PDB entry 8SB1 | electron microscopy, 4.30 A resolution (low resolution: residue-level contacts below are approximate; hydrogen-bond / salt-bridge calls are withheld) | chains K and L of the 12 polymer chains in the assembly

== Chain K ==
Name: CH848.10.17 gp120
Source organism: HIV-1 06TG.HT008
Reference sequence: A0A1W6IPB2 (A0A1W6IPB2_9HIV1); the construct lacks a stretch of the UniProt sequence and is renumbered around it, so the offset changes along the chain: 34-139 = UniProt 30-135; 150-185 = UniProt 136-171; 186-309 = UniProt 174-297; 312-321 = UniProt 298-307; 3 more segments
Amino-acid sequence (471 residues; row label = number of the first residue in the row; note: 15 numbers in that range are skipped by the numbering (no residue carries them; nothing is unmodelled there); a row labelled like 185a-185b holds insertion residues (185a, then the next letters in order)):
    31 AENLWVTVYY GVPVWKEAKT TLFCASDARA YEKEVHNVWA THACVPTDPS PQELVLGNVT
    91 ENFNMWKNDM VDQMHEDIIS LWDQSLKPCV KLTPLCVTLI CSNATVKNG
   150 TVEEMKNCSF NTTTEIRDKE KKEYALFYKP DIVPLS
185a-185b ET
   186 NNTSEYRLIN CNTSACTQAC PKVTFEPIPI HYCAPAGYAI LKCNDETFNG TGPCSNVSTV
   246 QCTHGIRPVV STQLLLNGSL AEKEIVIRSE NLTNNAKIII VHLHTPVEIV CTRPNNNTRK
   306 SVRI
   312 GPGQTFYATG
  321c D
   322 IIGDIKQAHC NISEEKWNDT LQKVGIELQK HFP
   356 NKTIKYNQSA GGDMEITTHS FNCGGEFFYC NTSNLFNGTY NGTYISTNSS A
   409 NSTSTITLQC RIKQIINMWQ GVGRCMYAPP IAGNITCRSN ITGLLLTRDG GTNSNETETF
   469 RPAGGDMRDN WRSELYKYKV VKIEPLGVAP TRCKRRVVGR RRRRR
Not modelled in the structure: 31, 506-513
Differences from the reference sequence: expression tag (31-33, 512-513); conflict Cys201 (Val189 in A0A1W6IPB2), Cys433 (Ala417 in A0A1W6IPB2), Lys490 (Glu474 in A0A1W6IPB2), Glu492 (Gln476 in A0A1W6IPB2), Val496 (Ile480 in A0A1W6IPB2), Arg500 (Gly484 in A0A1W6IPB2), Cys501 (Ala485 in A0A1W6IPB2), Gly507 (Glu491 in A0A1W6IPB2), Arg509 (Glu493 in A0A1W6IPB2), Arg510 (Lys494 in A0A1W6IPB2)
Disulfides: Cys54-Cys74, Cys119-Cys205, Cys126-Cys196, Cys131-Cys157, Cys201-Cys433, Cys218-Cys247, Cys228-Cys239, Cys296-Cys331, Cys378-Cys445, Cys385-Cys418
Covalent attachments: N-acetylglucosamine (NAG) linked to Asn156, Asn442; glycan linked to Asn301, Asn332

== Chain L ==
Name: CH848.10.17.SOSIP gp41
Source organism: HIV-1 06TG.HT008
Amino-acid sequence (132 residues; row label = number of the first residue in the row; note: 21 numbers in that range are skipped by the numbering (no residue carries them; nothing is unmodelled there)):
   512 AVGIGAVFLG FLGAAGSTMG AASMTLTVQA RNLLSG
   569 TVWGIKQLQA RVLAVERYLR DQQLLGIWGC SGKLICCTNV PWNSSWSNRN LSEIWDNMTW
   629 LQWDKEISNY TQIIYGLLEE SQNQQEKNEQ DLLALD
Not modelled in the structure: 512-519
Disulfides: Cys598-Cys604

== Interface between chain K and chain L ==
Disulfides between the chains: Cys501(K)-Cys605(L)
Pairs across the interface (74; chain K residue first):
  Leu34(K) with Pro609(L); Trp610(L)
  Trp35(K) with Val608(L); Pro609(L); Trp610(L)
  Val36(K) with Thr606(L); Val608(L); Trp610(L); Leu646(L)
  Thr37(K) with Ile603(L); Cys604(L); Cys605(L)
  Val38(K) with Trp596(L); Cys604(L)
  Tyr39(K) with Ile603(L); Trp628(L)
  Tyr40(K) with Ser534(L); Leu537(L); Tyr586(L); Asp589(L); Leu593(L); Lys601(L)
  Gly41(K) with Ser534(L); Met535(L); Leu537(L)
  Val42(K) with Trp628(L)
  Pro43(K) with Leu523(L); Leu629(L)
  Val44(K) with Asp632(L)
  Trp45(K) with Leu629(L)
  Leu52(K) with Lys574(L)
  Phe53(K) with Asn543(L); Gln575(L); Ala578(L)
  Cys54(K) with Trp571(L)
  Ala70(K) with Trp571(L)
  Cys74(K) with Trp571(L)
  Leu84(K) with Gly521(L); Phe522(L)
  Leu86(K) with Leu523(L)
  Asn88(K) with Gly527(L)
  Gln103(K) with Lys574(L)
  Asp107(K) with Trp571(L); Lys574(L)
  Leu111(K) with Val570(L); Trp571(L)
  Gln114(K) with Val570(L)
  Pro220(K) with Ala578(L)
  Ala221(K) with Gln540(L); Ala582(L)
  Tyr223(K) with Phe522(L)
  Ala224(K) with Leu523(L)
  Thr244(K) with Leu523(L)
  Ile491(K) with Leu523(L)
  Leu494(K) with Asp589(L); Leu592(L); Leu593(L)
  Val496(K) with Trp628(L); Trp631(L)
  Ala497(K) with Trp623(L); Trp631(L)
  Pro498(K) with Trp610(L); Trp623(L); Trp631(L)
  Arg500(K) with Leu619(L)
  Cys501(K) with Cys605(L), disulfide
  Lys502(K) with Cys605(L); Thr606(L)
  Arg503(K) with Trp596(L); Gly597(L); Cys605(L); Thr606(L); Gln650(L); Gln653(L)
Also at the interface, not in a pair above, chain K (51 interface residues in all): Thr51, Thr71, Ala73, Val75, Val89, Ile215, Gln246, Lys490, Glu492, Pro493, Gly495, Thr499, Val505
Also at the interface, not in a pair above, chain L (50 interface residues in all): Ala526, Ala533, Thr536, Ala541, Leu581, Arg585, Cys598, Asn607, Ile635, Ile642, Tyr643, Glu657

== Summary ==
The interface between chain K and chain L involves 51 residues on one side and 50 on the other; the contacts
include 1 disulfide bond. Covalently linked N-acetylglucosamine: at Asn156(K) and Asn442(K).
Here chain K is CH848.10.17 gp120 and chain L is CH848.10.17.SOSIP gp41, both from HIV-1 06TG.HT008. Entry
8SB1 (CryoEM structure of DH270.I3-CH848.10.17) was determined by electron microscopy (same publication as
8SAL, 8SAN, 8SAQ, 8SAR, 8SAS, 8SAT and 9 further entries).
